PDB entry 9G6X | electron microscopy, 3.70 A resolution | chains A and B of the 3 polymer chains in the assembly

== Chain A (and B) ==
Protein: Protein tweety homolog 2
From: Homo sapiens
Notes: chain B of this document is another copy of the same molecule, construct and numbering; everything in this record applies to it too
Reference sequence: Q9BSA4 (TTYH2_HUMAN); residues 2-534 here = UniProt positions 2-534
Amino-acid sequence (599 residues; numbered 0 to 598; the number before each row is that of its first residue; numbering starts at 0):
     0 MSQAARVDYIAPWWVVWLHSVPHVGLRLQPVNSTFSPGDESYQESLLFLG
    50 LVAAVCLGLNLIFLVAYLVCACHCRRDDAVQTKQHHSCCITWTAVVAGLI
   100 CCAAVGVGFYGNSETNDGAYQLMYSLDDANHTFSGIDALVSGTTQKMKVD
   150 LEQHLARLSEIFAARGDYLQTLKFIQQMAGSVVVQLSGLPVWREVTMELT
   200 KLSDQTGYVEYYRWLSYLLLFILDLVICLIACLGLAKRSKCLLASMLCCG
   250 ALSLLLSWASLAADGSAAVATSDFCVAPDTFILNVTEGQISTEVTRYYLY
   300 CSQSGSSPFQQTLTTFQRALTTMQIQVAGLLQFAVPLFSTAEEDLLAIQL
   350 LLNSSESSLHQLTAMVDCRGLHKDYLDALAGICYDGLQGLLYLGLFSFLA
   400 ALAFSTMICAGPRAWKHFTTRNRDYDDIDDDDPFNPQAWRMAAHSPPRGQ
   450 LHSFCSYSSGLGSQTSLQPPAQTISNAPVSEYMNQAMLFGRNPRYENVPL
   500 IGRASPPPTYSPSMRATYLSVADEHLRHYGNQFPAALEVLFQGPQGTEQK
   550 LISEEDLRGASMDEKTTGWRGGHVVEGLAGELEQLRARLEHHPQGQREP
Not modelled in the structure: 0-5, 74-87, 417-598
Cystine bridges: C274-C382, C300-C367
Covalently attached groups: N-acetylglucosamine (NAG) linked to N31, N129, N283, N352
Differences from the reference sequence: initiating methionine (0); expression tag (1, 535-598)
Swiss-Prot annotation at these positions:
  - motif: R164 to D166 (RGD), P506 to Y509 (PY-motif)
  - binding site (Ca(2+)): E113, D116
  - site: R164 (Essential for the formation of the channel-pore)
  - modified residue: T199 (Phosphothreonine), S504 (Phosphoserine)
  - glycosylation: N31 (N-linked (GlcNAc...) asparagine), N129 (N-linked (GlcNAc) asparagine), N283 (N-linked (GlcNAc...) asparagine), N352 (N-linked (GlcNAc) asparagine)
Reported in the primary citation:
  - mutagenesis - G165P/D166E/Q169R/F173R: abolished binding to nanogold-labelled APOE

== How chain A and chain B interact ==
Residue-residue contacts (38; chain A residue first):
  Y109(A) with S112(B)
  S112(A) with Y109(B), hydrogen bond
  Y123(A) with K372(B), hydrogen bond
  D127(A) with K372(B), salt bridge
  A235(A) with W91(B)
  Q309(A) with S356(B); H359(B)
  T313(A) with E355(B), hydrogen bond; H359(B), hydrogen bond
  Q316(A) with Q316(B), hydrogen bond (backbone-side chain); T320(B), hydrogen bond
  R317(A) with T320(B); Q323(B); E355(B), salt bridge
  T320(A) with R317(B); T320(B)
  Q323(A) with R317(B)
  I324(A) with T321(B)
  E355(A) with T313(B); Q316(B)
  S356(A) with Q309(B)
  L358(A) with Q316(B)
  H359(A) with Q309(B); L312(B); T313(B), hydrogen bond; Q316(B); T362(B)
  Q360(A) with R368(B)
  T362(A) with T362(B); A363(B)
  A363(A) with T362(B); D366(B)
  M364(A) with R368(B)
  D366(A) with H359(B); A363(B)
  R368(A) with T131(B), hydrogen bond
  K372(A) with Y123(B); D127(B), salt bridge
Also at the interface, not in a pair above, chain A (30 interface residues in all): D116, H130, Q302, L312, L319, N352, D373
Also at the interface, not in a pair above, chain B (29 interface residues in all): D116, H130, Q302, L358, Q360, M364, D376

== Overview ==
Chain A and chain B form an interface of 30 and 29 residues respectively, with 8 hydrogen bonds and 3 salt
bridges. Polar pairs include D127(A)-K372(B), R317(A)-E355(B) and S112(A)-Y109(B). N-acetylglucosamine is
covalently linked to N31(A), N129(A), N283(A) and N352(A). The paper reports that G165P/D166E/Q169R/F173R of
chain A abolish binding to nanogold-labelled APOE.
Chain A and chain B are both Protein tweety homolog 2 (Homo sapiens); the structure, Cryo-EM structure of
TTYH2 in complex with sybody 1 in GDN, was determined by electron microscopy together with 9G71 and 9QNR from
the same study.
